PDB entry 5WMG | X-ray diffraction, 1.19 A resolution | chain A

Chain A:
Protein: Bromodomain-containing protein 4
From: Homo sapiens
Notes: fragment: N-terminal bromodomain
UniProtKB: O60885 (BRD4_HUMAN), isoform O60885-3; numbering as in UniProt (aligned over 44-168)
Amino-acid sequence (127 residues; row label = number of the first residue in the row):
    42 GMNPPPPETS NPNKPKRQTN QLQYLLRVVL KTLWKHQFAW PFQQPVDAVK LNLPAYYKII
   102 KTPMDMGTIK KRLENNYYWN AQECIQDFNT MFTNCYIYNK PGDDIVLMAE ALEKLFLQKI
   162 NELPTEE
Sequence notes: expression tag (42-43); engineered mutation Ala96 (Asp in O60885)
Ligand contacts: 6JF (4-{6-(3,5-dimethyl-1,2-oxazol-4-yl)-1-[(1S)-1-(pyridin-2-yl)ethyl]-1H-pyrrolo[3,2-b]pyridin-3-yl}benzoic acid): Trp81, Pro82, Phe83, Gln85, Val87, Lys91, Leu92, Leu94, Tyr97, Cys136, Tyr139, Asn140, Asp145, Ile146, Met149
Curated features (UniProtKB/Swiss-Prot):
  - site: Asn140 (Acetylated histone binding)
  - cross-link: Lys99 (Glycyl lysine isopeptide (Lys-Gly) (interchain with G-Cter in SUMO2))
  - natural variant: Asp145 (D145G: Found in a patient with a neurodevelopmental syndrome; uncertain significance)
  - mutagenesis: Asn140 (N140A: Abolishes binding to acetylated histones)
From the paper describing this entry:
  - binding site for 6JF: Trp81 to Phe83, Lys91

In short:
Ligands of chain A: compound 6JF. UniProt lists one mutagenesis site. The paper reports a binding site for 6JF
at Trp81 and Lys91.
Chain A is Bromodomain-containing protein 4 (Homo sapiens); the structure, N-terminal bromodomain of BRD4 in
complex with OTX-015, was determined by X-ray diffraction, deposited together with 5WMA and 5WMD.
